Entry 7NWQ (X-ray diffraction, 2.23 A resolution); this record covers chain AAA.

Chain AAA:
Name: Beta-xylanase
Source organism: Caldicellulosiruptor kristjanssonii (strain ATCC 700853 / DSM 12137 / I77R1B)
Notes: EC 3.2.1.8
UniProtKB: E4S6E9 (E4S6E9_CALKI); residues 21-215 here correspond to UniProt positions 1071-1265 (UniProt number = residue number + 1050)
Sequence (215 residues; numbered 1 to 215; the number before each row is that of its first residue):
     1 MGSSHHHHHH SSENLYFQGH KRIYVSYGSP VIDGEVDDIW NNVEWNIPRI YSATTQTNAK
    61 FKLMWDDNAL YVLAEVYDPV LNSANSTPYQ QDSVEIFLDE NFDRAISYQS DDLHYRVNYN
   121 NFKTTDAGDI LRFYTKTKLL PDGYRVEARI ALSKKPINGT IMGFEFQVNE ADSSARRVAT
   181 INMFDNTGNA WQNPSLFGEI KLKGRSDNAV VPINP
Not modelled in the structure: 1-20
Construct notes: initiating methionine (1); expression tag (2-20)
Bound ions: Ca2+ site 1: Val31, Asp33, Glu35, Asp37, Glu147; Ca2+ site 2: Asp78, Val80, Asp92, Glu170, Ala171; Ca2+ site 3: Asp99, Asp103, Asp111, Asp112
Reported in the primary citation:
  - binding site for beta-D-glucopyranose: Tyr89, Trp191

Overview:
The Ca2+ site 1 is built by Val31, Asp33, Glu35, Asp37 and Glu147. Asp78, Val80, Asp92, Glu170 and Ala171
coordinate Ca2+ site 2. The paper reports a binding site for beta-D-glucopyranose at Tyr89 and Trp191.
Chain AAA is Beta-xylanase (Caldicellulosiruptor kristjanssonii (strain ATCC 700853 / DSM 12137 / I77R1B));
the structure, A carbohydrate binding module family 9 (CBM9) from Caldicellulosiruptor kristjanssonii in
complex with cellotriose, was determined by X-ray diffraction (same publication as 7NN3, 7NWN, 7NWO and 7NWP).
